4AG4 - chains H and L of the 3 polymer chains in the assembly; structure by X-ray diffraction, 2.80 A resolution.

Chain H:
Name: Monoclonal antibody 3E3 heavy chain
Source organism: Mus musculus
Notes: antibody fragment or engineered binder
Chain sequence (215 residues; each row starts with the number of its first residue; note: 1 number in that range is skipped by the numbering (no residue carries it; nothing is unmodelled there); a row labelled like 82A-82C holds insertion residues (82A, then the next letters in order)):
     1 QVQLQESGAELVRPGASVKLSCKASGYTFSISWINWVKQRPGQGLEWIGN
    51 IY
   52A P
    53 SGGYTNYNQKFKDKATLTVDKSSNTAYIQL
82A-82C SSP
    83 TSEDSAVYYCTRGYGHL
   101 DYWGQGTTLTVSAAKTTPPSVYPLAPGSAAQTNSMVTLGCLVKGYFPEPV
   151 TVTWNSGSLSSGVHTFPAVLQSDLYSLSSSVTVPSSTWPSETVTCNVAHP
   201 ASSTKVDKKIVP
Disordered / not traced: 127-132
Cystine bridges: Cys22-Cys92, Cys140-Cys195

Chain L:
Name: Monoclonal antibody 3E3 light chain
Source organism: Mus musculus
Notes: antibody fragment or engineered binder
Chain sequence (213 residues; row label = number of the first residue in the row; note: 1 number in that range is skipped by the numbering (no residue carries it; nothing is unmodelled there)):
     1 DIQLTQSPALMSASPGEKVTMTCSASSSVT
    32 FMYWYQQKPRSSPKPWIYLTSNLASGVPARFSGSGSGTSYSLTISSMEAE
    82 DAATYYCQQWSSNPYTFGGGTKLELKRADAAPTVSIFPPSSEQLTSGGAS
   132 VVCFLNNFYPKDINVKWKIDGSERQNGVLNSWTDQDSKDSTYSMSSTLTL
   182 TKDEYERHNSYTCEATHKTSTSPIVKSFNRNEC
Disordered / not traced: 213-214
Cystine bridges: Cys23-Cys88, Cys134-Cys194

Interface between chain H and chain L:
Pairs across the interface - 76 pairs, chain H then chain L:
  Asn35(H) - Trp91(L)
  Gln39(H) - Gln38(L)  hydrogen bond
  Gln39(H) - Tyr87(L)  hydrogen bond
  Gln43(H) - Tyr87(L)  hydrogen bond (backbone-side chain)
  Gly44(H) - Tyr87(L)
  Leu45(H) - Tyr87(L)  hydrophobic
  Leu45(H) - Phe98(L)
  Trp47(H) - Trp91(L)
  Trp47(H) - Asn94(L)
  Trp47(H) - Tyr96(L)
  Asn50(H) - Trp91(L)
  Tyr59(H) - Asn94(L)  hydrogen bond (backbone-side chain)
  Asn60(H) - Pro95(L)
  Tyr91(H) - Gln38(L)  hydrogen bond
  Tyr91(H) - Ser42(L)  hydrogen bond (side chain-backbone)
  Tyr91(H) - Ser43(L)
  Tyr91(H) - Pro44(L)
  Tyr96(H) - Trp91(L)
  Tyr96(H) - Tyr96(L)
  Gly97(H) - Tyr34(L)
  Gly97(H) - Tyr36(L)  hydrogen bond (backbone-side chain)
  Gly97(H) - Trp91(L)
  His98(H) - Tyr34(L)
  His98(H) - Tyr36(L)
  His98(H) - Tyr49(L)
  Leu99(H) - Tyr36(L)  hydrogen bond (backbone-side chain)
  Leu99(H) - Pro46(L)
  Leu99(H) - Gln89(L)
  Asp101(H) - Pro46(L)
  Trp103(H) - Pro44(L)  hydrophobic
  Gly104(H) - Ser43(L)  hydrogen bond (backbone-side chain)
  Gln105(H) - Ser43(L)
  Tyr122(H) - Ser121(L)
  Tyr122(H) - Glu123(L)
  Tyr122(H) - Gln124(L)
  Pro123(H) - Ser121(L)
  Pro123(H) - Glu123(L)
  Leu124(H) - Phe118(L)
  Leu124(H) - Val133(L)  hydrophobic
  Leu124(H) - Phe135(L)  hydrophobic
  Ala125(H) - Phe118(L)
  Ala125(H) - Pro119(L)
  Pro126(H) - Phe118(L)
  Thr137(H) - Ser116(L)
  Thr137(H) - Phe118(L)
  Leu141(H) - Ser131(L)
  Leu141(H) - Val133(L)  hydrophobic
  Lys143(H) - Gln124(L)
  Lys143(H) - Ser131(L)
  Lys143(H) - Thr180(L)
  Val150(H) - Arg41(L)  hydrogen bond (backbone-side chain)
  Ser161(H) - Lys169(L)  hydrogen bond
  His164(H) - Asn137(L)
  His164(H) - Asn138(L)  hydrogen bond
  His164(H) - Ser174(L)
  Thr165(H) - Arg41(L)
  Phe166(H) - Arg41(L)
  Phe166(H) - Phe135(L)  hydrophobic
  Phe166(H) - Asn137(L)
  Phe166(H) - Ser162(L)
  Phe166(H) - Thr164(L)
  Phe166(H) - Ser174(L)
  Phe166(H) - Met175(L)
  Phe166(H) - Ser176(L)
  Pro167(H) - Ser162(L)  hydrogen bond (backbone-side chain)
  Pro167(H) - Trp163(L)
  Val169(H) - Leu160(L)  hydrophobic
  Val169(H) - Asn161(L)
  Gln171(H) - Leu160(L)
  Leu177(H) - Arg41(L)
  Ser178(H) - Phe135(L)
  Ser178(H) - Ser176(L)  hydrogen bond
  Ser179(H) - Phe135(L)
  Ser180(H) - Phe135(L)
  Ser180(H) - Asn137(L)
  Lys208(H) - Glu123(L)  salt bridge
Interface residues without a listed pair, chain H (48 interface residues in all): Val37, Glu46, Asn58, Gly95, Gly106, Leu138, Gly139, Gly162, Leu170
Interface residues without a listed pair, chain L (40 interface residues in all): Ala55, Asp167, Thr178

Summary:
48 residues of chain H and 40 residues of chain L are in contact, with 14 hydrogen bonds and 1 salt bridge.
Polar pairs include Lys208(H)-Glu123(L), Gln39(H)-Gln38(L) and Gln39(H)-Tyr87(L).
Here chain H is Monoclonal antibody 3E3 heavy chain and chain L is Monoclonal antibody 3E3 light chain, both
from Mus musculus. Entry 4AG4 (Crystal structure of a DDR1-Fab complex) was determined by X-ray diffraction.
